1TBJ - chains B and C of the 3 polymer chains in the assembly; structure by X-ray diffraction, 2.80 A resolution.

[Chain B (and C)]
Name: Arginase 1
Source organism: Rattus norvegicus
Notes: EC 3.5.3.1; chain C of this document is another copy of the same molecule, construct and numbering; everything in this record applies to it too
UniProt: P07824 (ARGI1_RAT); numbering as in UniProt (aligned over 6-319)
Sequence (314 residues; row label = number of the first residue in the row):
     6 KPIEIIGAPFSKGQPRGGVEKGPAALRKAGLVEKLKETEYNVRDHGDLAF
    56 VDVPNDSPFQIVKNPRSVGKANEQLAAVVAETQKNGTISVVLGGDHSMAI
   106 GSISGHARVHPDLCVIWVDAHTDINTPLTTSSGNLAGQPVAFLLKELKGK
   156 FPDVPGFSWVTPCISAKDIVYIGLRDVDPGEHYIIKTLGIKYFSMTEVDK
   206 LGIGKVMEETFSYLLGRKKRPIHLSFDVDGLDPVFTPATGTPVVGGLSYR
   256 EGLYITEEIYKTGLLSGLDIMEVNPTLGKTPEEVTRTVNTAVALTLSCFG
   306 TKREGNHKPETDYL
Differences from the reference sequence: engineered mutation Ala141 (His in P07824)
Ion coordination: Mn2+ site 1: His101, Asp124, Asp128, Asp232; Mn2+ site 2: Asp124, His126, Asp232, Asp234

[How chain B and chain C interact]
Contacting residue pairs (39; chain B residue first):
  Ile208(B) with Asp204(C)
  Gly209(B) with Lys205(C)
  Tyr254(B) with Gly250(C)
  Arg255(B) with Met200(C); Val203(C); Asp204(C), salt bridge; Gly250(C); Gly251(C), hydrogen bond (side chain-backbone); Leu252(C); Ser253(C); Glu256(C), salt bridge
  Tyr259(B) with Thr201(C); Asp204(C); Lys205(C)
  Glu262(B) with Thr201(C)
  Arg308(B) with Leu179(C); Arg180(C), hydrogen bond (backbone-backbone); Asp181(C); Met200(C); Thr201(C); Asp204(C), salt bridge
  Glu309(B) with Val182(C); His187(C), salt bridge; Lys191(C); Tyr197(C), hydrogen bond; Ser199(C)
  Gly310(B) with Val182(C); His187(C), hydrogen bond (backbone-side chain)
  Asn311(B) with Pro184(C); His187(C)
  His312(B) with Pro184(C); His187(C), hydrogen bond; Tyr188(C), hydrogen bond (side chain-backbone)
  Thr316(B) with Tyr188(C)
  Asp317(B) with Tyr188(C), hydrogen bond
  Tyr318(B) with Thr134(C); Pro184(C); Gly185(C); Tyr188(C), hydrophobic
Other interface residues (no listed pair), chain B (16 interface residues in all): Glu213, Leu319
Other interface residues (no listed pair), chain C (27 interface residues in all): Thr131, Asp183, Ile189, Ile190, Val249

[Overview]
16 residues of chain B face 27 of chain C across their interface; the contacts include 7 hydrogen bonds and 4
salt bridges. Polar pairs include Arg255(B)-Asp204(C), Arg255(B)-Glu256(C) and Arg308(B)-Asp204(C). His101(B),
Asp124(B), Asp128(B) and Asp232(B) form the Mn2+ site 1.
Chain B and chain C are both Arginase 1 (Rattus norvegicus); the structure, H141A mutant of rat liver arginase
I, was determined by X-ray diffraction together with 1ZPE, 1ZPG, 1TA1, 1TBH and 1TBL from the same study.
